2CBL - chains A and B; structure by X-ray diffraction, 2.10 A resolution.

[Chain A]
Molecule: Proto-oncogene cbl
From: Homo sapiens
Notes: fragment: domain
UniProt: P22681 (CBL_HUMAN); residues 47-351 here = UniProt positions 47-351
Amino-acid sequence (305 residues; each row starts with the number of its first residue):
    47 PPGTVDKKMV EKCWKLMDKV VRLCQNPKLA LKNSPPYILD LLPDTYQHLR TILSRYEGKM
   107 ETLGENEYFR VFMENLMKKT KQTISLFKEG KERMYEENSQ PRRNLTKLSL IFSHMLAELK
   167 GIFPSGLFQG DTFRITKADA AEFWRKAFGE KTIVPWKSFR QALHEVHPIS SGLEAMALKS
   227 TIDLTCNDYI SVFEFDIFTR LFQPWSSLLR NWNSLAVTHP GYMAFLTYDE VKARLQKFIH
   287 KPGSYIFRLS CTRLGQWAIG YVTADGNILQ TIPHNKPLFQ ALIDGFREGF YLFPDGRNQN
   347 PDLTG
Curated features (UniProtKB/Swiss-Prot):
  - binding site (Ca(2+)): Asp-229, Thr-231, Asn-233, Tyr-235, Glu-240
  - binding site (4-O-phospho-L-tyrosine): Arg-294
  - natural variant: Lys-287 (K287R: Found in patients with acute myeloid leukemia; uncertain significance)
  - mutagenesis: Ser-80 (S80D: Abolishes interaction with ZAP70), Pro-82 (P82A: Abolishes interaction with ZAP70), Asp-229 (D229Q: Abolishes interaction with ZAP70), Glu-240 (E240S: Abolishes interaction with ZAP70), Arg-294 (R294K: Abolishes interaction with ZAP70), Gly-306 (G306E: Abolishes interaction with ZAP70 and EPHB1, but does not affect interaction with SLA. Reduces ubiquitination and therefore proteasomal degradation of SPRED2)
Ion coordination: Ca2+: Asp-229, Thr-231, Asn-233, Tyr-235, Glu-240
What the authors report for this chain:
  - Ca2+ coordination through a water molecule: Glu-164
  - mutagenesis - S80D, P82A, E240S, R294K, G306E: abolished binding to Zap-70 (chain B)
  - mutagenesis - D229Q: decreased binding to Zap-70 (chain B)
  - Ca2+ coordination: Asp-229, Glu-240
  - mutagenesis - S80D, P82A: abolished binding to ZAP-70

[Chain B]
Molecule: Zap-70
Notes: fragment: binding site fragment
Amino-acid sequence (12 residues; row label = number of the first residue in the row):
     1 TLNSDGYTPE PA
Not modelled in the structure: 1-3
Modified positions: Tyr-7 (o-phosphotyrosine; PTR)

[How chain A and chain B interact]
Pairs across the interface (27; chain A residue first):
  Ser-80(A) with Asp-5(B)
  Pro-81(A) with Asp-5(B)
  Tyr-274(A) with Asp-5(B); Gly-6(B), hydrogen bond (side chain-backbone); Tyr-7(B)
  Arg-294(A) with Tyr-7(B)
  Ser-296(A) with Tyr-7(B)
  Cys-297(A) with Tyr-7(B)
  Thr-298(A) with Tyr-7(B)
  Arg-299(A) with Tyr-7(B)
  Ala-304(A) with Tyr-7(B)
  Tyr-307(A) with Pro-11(B)
  Leu-315(A) with Thr-8(B)
  Gln-316(A) with Gly-6(B); Tyr-7(B); Thr-8(B), hydrogen bond (backbone-backbone)
  Thr-317(A) with Thr-8(B); Pro-9(B); Glu-10(B); Pro-11(B)
  Ile-318(A) with Tyr-7(B)
  Pro-319(A) with Glu-10(B)
  His-320(A) with Glu-10(B), hydrogen bond (backbone-side chain)
  Lys-322(A) with Glu-10(B)
  Phe-336(A) with Pro-11(B), hydrophobic; Ala-12(B)
  Tyr-337(A) with Pro-11(B)
Interface residues without a listed pair, chain B (9 interface residues in all): Ser-4
From the paper, about this interface:
  - interface residues, chain A: Pro-81(A), Tyr-274(A), Arg-294(A), Tyr-307(A), His-320(A), Phe-336(A), Tyr-337(A)

[Overview]
19 residues of chain A and 9 residues of chain B are in contact; the contacts include 3 hydrogen bonds. Polar
contacts include Tyr-274(A)/Gly-6(B), His-320(A)/Glu-10(B) and Gln-316(A)/Thr-8(B). The paper reports that
S80D, P82A and E240S of chain A, among others, abolish binding to Zap-70 (chain B); interface residues
Pro-81(A), Tyr-274(A) and Arg-294(A) among others; 6 substitutions were tested in all.
Chain A is Proto-oncogene cbl (Homo sapiens) and chain B is Zap-70; the structure, N-terminal domain of cbl in
complex with its binding site on zap-70, was determined by X-ray diffraction, deposited together with 1B47.
